8E3X - chains B and R of the 6 polymer chains in the assembly; structure by electron microscopy, 2.30 A resolution.

Chain B:
Name: Guanine nucleotide-binding protein G(I)/G(S)/G(T) subunit beta-1
From: Homo sapiens
UniProtKB: P62873 (GBB1_HUMAN); residue numbers follow UniProt; this construct covers 2-340
Chain sequence (350 residues; numbered -9 to 340; the number before each row is that of its first residue; numbers below 1 keep their minus sign (Met-9 is residue -9)):
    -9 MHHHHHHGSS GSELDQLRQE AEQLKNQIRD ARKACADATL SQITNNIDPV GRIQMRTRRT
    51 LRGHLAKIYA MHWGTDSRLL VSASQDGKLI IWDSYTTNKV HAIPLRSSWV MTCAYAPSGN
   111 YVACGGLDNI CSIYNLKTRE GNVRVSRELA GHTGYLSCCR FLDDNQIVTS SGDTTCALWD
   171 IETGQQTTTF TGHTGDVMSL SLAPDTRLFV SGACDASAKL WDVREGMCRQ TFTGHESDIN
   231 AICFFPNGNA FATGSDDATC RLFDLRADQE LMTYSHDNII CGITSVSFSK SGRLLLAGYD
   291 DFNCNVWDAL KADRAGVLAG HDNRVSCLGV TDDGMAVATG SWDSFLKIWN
Disordered / not traced: -9 to 2
Sequence notes: expression tag (-9 to 1)
Curated features (UniProtKB/Swiss-Prot):
  - modified residue: Ser2 (N-acetylserine), His266 (Phosphohistidine)
  - natural variant: Leu30 (L30F: In MRD42; uncertain significance), Arg52 (R52G: In MRD42), Gly64 (G64V: In MRD42), Asp76 (D76E: In MRD42; D76G: In MRD42), Gly77 (G77S: In MRD42), Lys78 (K78R: In MRD42), Ile80 (I80N: In MRD42; I80T: In MRD42), His91 (H91R: In MRD42; uncertain significance), Ala92 (A92T: In MRD42), Pro94 (P94S: In MRD42), Leu95 (L95P: In MRD42), Arg96 (R96L: In MRD42), 5 further natural variant entries in UniProt

Chain R:
Name: Pituitary adenylate cyclase-activating polypeptide type I receptor
From: Homo sapiens
UniProtKB: P41586 (PACR_HUMAN); residues 19-468 here = UniProt positions 19-468
Chain sequence (483 residues; numbered 5 to 487; the number before each row is that of its first residue):
     5 DYKDDDDLEV LFQGPAMHSD CIFKKEQAMC LEKIQRANEL MGFNDSSPGC PGMWDNITCW
    65 KPAHVGEMVL VSCPELFRIF NPDQVWETET IGESDFGDSN SLDLSDMGVV SRNCTEDGWS
   125 EPFPHYFDAC GFDEYESETG DQDYYYLSVK ALYTVGYSTS LVTLTTAMVI LCRFRKLHCT
   185 RNFIHMNLFV SFMLRAISVF IKDWILYAEQ DSNHCFISTV ECKAVMVFFH YCVVSNYFWL
   245 FIEGLYLFTL LVETFFPERR YFYWYTIIGW GTPTVCVTVW ATLRLYFDDT GCWDMNDSTA
   305 LWWVIKGPVV GSIMVNFVLF IGIIVILVQK LQSPDMGGNE SSIYLRLARS TLLLIPLFGI
   365 HYTVFAFSPE NVSKRERLVF ELGLGSFQGF VVAVLYCFLN GEVQAEIKRK WRSWKVNRYF
   425 AVDFKHRHPS LASSGVNGGT QLSILSKSSS QIRMSGLPAD NLATPAGLEV LFQGPHHHHH
   485 HHH
Disordered / not traced: 5-23, 88-113, 139-145, 419-487
Sequence notes: expression tag (5-18, 469-487)
Cystine bridges: Cys34-Cys63, Cys54-Cys118, Cys77-Cys134, Cys226-Cys296
Curated features (UniProtKB/Swiss-Prot):
  - region: Glu125 to Tyr139 (Important for ADCYAP1/PACAP ligand binding and specificity)
  - modified residue (Phosphoserine): Ser434, Ser447
  - glycosylation (N-linked (GlcNAc...) asparagine): Asn48, Asn60, Asn117, Asn300, Asn375
  - mutagenesis: Val114 (V114A: Reduced affinity for ADCYAP1), Glu125 (E125R: Reduced affinity for ADCYAP1), Pro128 (P128A: Reduced affinity for ADCYAP1), Tyr130 (Y130A: Decreases maxadilan-induced receptor activity in the functional cAMP assay. Does not affect PACAP-38-induced receptor activity), Phe131 (F131A: Decreases maxadilan-induced receptor activity in the functional cAMP assay. Does not affect PACAP-38-induced receptor activity), Glu138 (E138R: Reduced affinity for ADCYAP1), Tyr139 (Y139A: Strongly reduced affinity for ADCYAP1), Tyr150 (Y150A: Decreased ADCYAP1/PACAP27 potency for ADCYAP1R1), Tyr157 (Y157A: Decreases maxadilan-induced receptor activity in the functional cAMP assay. Does not affect PACAP-38-induced receptor activity), Tyr161 (Y161A: Decreases PACAP-38-induced receptor activity in the functional cAMP assay. Decreases maxadilan-induced receptor activity), Arg199 (R199A: Decreases PACAP-38-induced receptor activity in the functional cAMP assay. Slightly decreases maxadilan-induced receptor activity), Lys206 (K206A: Decreases PACAP-38-induced receptor activity in the functional cAMP assay. Decreases maxadilan-induced receptor activity), 7 further mutagenesis entries in UniProt
What the authors report for this chain:
  - contacts within the chain: Cys25-Cys219
  - mutagenesis - C25A (25-200 fold), C219A (25-200 fold): decreased signaling in response to VIP
  - mutagenesis - C25A: decreased signaling with Pituitary adenylate cyclase-activating polypeptide
  - mutagenesis - C25A: decreased signaling in response to PACAP27
  - mutagenesis - C25A/C219A: decreased signaling

How chain B and chain R interact:
Residue-residue contacts - 6 pairs, chain B then chain R:
  Arg52(B) with Arg179(R)
  Phe292(B) with Arg413(R)
  His311(B) with Arg413(R), hydrogen bond (backbone-side chain)
  Asp312(B) with Lys180(R); Glu410(R); Arg413(R), salt bridge
Interface residues without a listed pair, chain B (6 interface residues in all): Asn293, Ala309
Interface residues without a listed pair, chain R (5 interface residues in all): Ser417
Interface features reported in the paper:
  - specific contacts: His311(B)-Arg413(R), Asp312(B)-Arg413(R)

In short:
6 residues of chain B face 5 of chain R across their interface; the contacts include 1 hydrogen bond and 1
salt bridge. Polar pairs include Asp312(B)-Arg413(R) and His311(B)-Arg413(R). The authors report contacts
between His311(B) and Arg413(R) and Asp312(B) and Arg413(R). From the paper: C25A and C219A of chain R reduce
signaling in response to VIP; contacts within the chain involving Cys25(R) and Cys219(R).
Chain B is Guanine nucleotide-binding protein G(I)/G(S)/G(T) subunit beta-1 and chain R is Pituitary adenylate
cyclase-activating polypeptide type I receptor, both from Homo sapiens; the structure, Cryo-EM structure of
the PAC1R-PACAP27-Gs complex, was determined by electron microscopy (same publication as 8E3Y and 8E3Z).
